7UXW - chains C and E of the 6 polymer chains in the assembly; structure by X-ray diffraction, 2.57 A resolution.

[Chain C]
Molecule: Cyclic GMP-AMP synthase
From: Mus musculus
Notes: EC 2.7.7.86
UniProt: Q8C6L5 (CGAS_MOUSE); residue numbers follow UniProt; this construct covers 147-507
Chain sequence (364 residues; numbered 144 to 507; the number before each row is that of its first residue):
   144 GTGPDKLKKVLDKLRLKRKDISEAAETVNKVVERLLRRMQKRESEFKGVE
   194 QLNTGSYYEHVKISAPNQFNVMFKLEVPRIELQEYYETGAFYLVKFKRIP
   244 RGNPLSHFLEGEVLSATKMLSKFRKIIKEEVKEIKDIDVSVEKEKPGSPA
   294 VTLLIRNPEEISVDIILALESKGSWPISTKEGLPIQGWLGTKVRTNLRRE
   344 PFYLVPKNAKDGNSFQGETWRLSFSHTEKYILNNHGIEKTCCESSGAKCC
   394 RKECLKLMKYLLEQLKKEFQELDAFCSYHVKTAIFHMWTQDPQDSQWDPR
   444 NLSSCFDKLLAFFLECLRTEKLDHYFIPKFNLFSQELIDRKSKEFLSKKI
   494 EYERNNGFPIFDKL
Unresolved in the structure: 144-148, 240-245, 253, 255, 353-358
Differences from the reference sequence: expression tag (144-146); engineered mutation Gln211 (Glu in Q8C6L5), Asn213 (Asp in Q8C6L5)
Swiss-Prot annotation at these positions:
  - region: Lys372 to Lys395 (DNA-binding)
  - motif: Leu154 to Leu159 (Nuclear export signal), Asp281 to Ser291 (Nuclear localization signal)
  - binding site (GTP): Thr197, Asp307, Arg364 to Glu371
  - binding site (ATP): Ser199, Glu371, Lys402, Ser420 to Lys424
  - binding site (2',3'-cGAMP): Gly290, Asp307, Lys350, Arg364 to Ser366
  - binding site (Mg(2+)): Asp307
  - binding site (Zn(2+)): His378, Cys384, Cys385, Cys392
  - site: Arg241 (Arginine-anchor), Asp307, Ile308 (Cleavage)
  - modified residue: Lys156 (N6-lactoyllysine), Glu176 (PolyADP-ribosyl glutamic acid), Ser199 (Phosphoserine), Tyr201 (Phosphotyrosine), Glu272 (5-glutamyl polyglutamate), Ser291 (Phosphoserine), Glu302 (5-glutamyl glutamate), Lys372 (N6-acetyllysine), Lys382 (N6-acetyllysine), Lys402 (N6-acetyllysine), Ser420 (Phosphoserine), Lys491 (N6-methyllysine)
  - lipidation (S-palmitoyl cysteine): Cys392, Cys393, Cys459
  - cross-link (Glycyl lysine isopeptide (Lys-Gly)): Lys217 (interchain with G-Cter in SUMO), Lys271 (interchain with G-Cter in ubiquitin), Lys335 (interchain with G-Cter in SUMO), Lys372 (interchain with G-Cter in SUMO), Lys382 (interchain with G-Cter in SUMO), Lys399 (interchain with G-Cter in ubiquitin), Lys402 (interchain with G-Cter in ubiquitin), Lys409 (interchain with G-Cter in ubiquitin), Lys410 (interchain with G-Cter in ubiquitin), Lys464 (interchain with G-Cter in SUMO)
  - mutagenesis: Lys156 (K156Q: Mimics lactylation; knockin mice show higher mortality following HSV-1 infection), Asn172 (N172K: Induces alteration of the DNA-binding surface and leads to decreased synthesis of cyclic GMP-AMP (cGAMP); when associated with L-180), Glu176 (E176A: Abolished poly-ADP-ribosylation by PARP1, stimulating interferon production in knockin mice), Arg180 (R180L: Induces alteration of the DNA-binding surface and leads to decreased synthesis of cyclic GMP-AMP (cGAMP); when associated with K-182), Gly198 (G198A: Abolishes stimulation of interferon production; when associated with A-199), Ser199 (S199A: Abolishes stimulation of interferon production; when associated with A-199), Tyr201 (Y201E: Phosphomimetic mutant; reduced translocation to the nucleus following treatment with etoposide), Lys217 (K217R: Reduced sumoylation), Arg222 (R222E: Impaired tethering to chromatin, leading to constitutive activation in the absence of DNA), Lys238 (K238E: Does not affect interaction with nucleosomes), Lys240 (K240E: Impaired tethering to chromatin, leading to constitutive activation in the absence of DNA), Arg241 (R241E: Abolished tethering to chromatin, leading to strong constitutive activation in the absence of DNA), 28 further mutagenesis entries in UniProt
Bound ions: Mg2+: Gln211, Asn213 (together with ATP); Zn2+: His378, Cys384, Cys385, Cys392
Small-molecule neighbours:
  - ATP (adenosine-5'-triphosphate): Gly198, Ser199, Glu202, Lys205, Gln211, Asn213, Arg364, Ser368, Glu371, Lys402, Ser420, Tyr421, Lys424, His467
  - GTP (guanosine-5'-triphosphate): Thr197, Gln211, Asn213, Met215, Pro289, Gly290, Ser291, Pro292, Ala293, Asp307, Ile309, Val348, Lys350, Arg364, Ser366, Ser368
What the authors report for this chain:
  - binding site for GTP: Asp307, Ile309, Arg364, Ser366
  - binding site for ATP: Tyr421
  - mutagenesis - R364A (33-fold), H467A: decreased catalytic activity on ATP/GTP
  - mutagenesis - H467A (2-fold): increased catalytic activity on GTP/GTP
  - binding site for GTP: Thr197 (citing earlier work)
  - specificity-determining residues: Ile309, Arg364
  - mutagenesis - R364A (10-fold): decreased catalytic activity on GTP/GTP
  - mutagenesis - R364A (4-fold): increased catalytic activity on ATP/ATP
  - catalytic residues: Asp307
  - mutagenesis - E211Q/D213N/K382E: decreased binding to dsDNA
  - specificity-determining residues: His467 (proposed by the authors, not directly observed)
  - mutagenesis - E211Q/D213N: abolished catalytic activity

[Chain E]
Molecule: Palindromic DNA18
From: DNA molecule
Sequence (18 nucleotides; each row starts with the number of its first residue):
     1 ATCTGTACATGTACAGAT

[How chain C and chain E interact]
Pairs across the interface - 6 pairs, chain C then chain E:
  Thr334(C) - DA13(E)  phosphate contact
  Lys335(C) - DA13(E)  phosphate contact
  Lys335(C) - DC14(E)  salt bridge to the phosphate
  Thr338(C) - DT12(E)  sugar contact
  Thr338(C) - DA13(E)  hydrogen bond to the phosphate
  Arg342(C) - DG11(E)  base contact
Interface residues without a listed pair, chain C (5 interface residues in all): Ser317

[Overview]
5 residues of chain C and 4 residues of chain E are in contact, with 1 hydrogen bond and 1 salt bridge. Among
the polar pairs are Thr338(C)-DA13(E) and Lys335(C)-DC14(E). The paper reports the catalytic residue
Asp307(C); R364A and H467A of chain C reduce catalytic activity on ATP/GTP; 4 substitutions were tested in
all.
Here chain C is Cyclic GMP-AMP synthase (Mus musculus) and chain E is Palindromic DNA18 (DNA molecule). Entry
7UXW (Structure of ATP and GTP bind to Cyclic GMP AMP synthase (cGAS) through Mg coordination) was determined
by X-ray diffraction together with 7UUX, 7UYQ, 7UYZ, 7UZR, 7V0W, 8EAE and 14 further entries from the same
study.
